1G0U - chains L and M of the 28 polymer chains in the assembly; structure by X-ray diffraction, 2.40 A resolution.

== Chain L ==
Protein: Proteasome component C5
Source organism: Saccharomyces cerevisiae
Notes: EC 3.4.99.46
UniProt: P23724 (PSB1_YEAST); the construct lacks a stretch of the UniProt sequence and is renumbered around it, so the offset changes along the chain: -28 to -1 = UniProt 1-28; 1-70 = UniProt 29-98; 71-106 = UniProt 100-135; 107-144 = UniProt 138-175; 2 more segments
Sequence (241 residues; row label = number of the first residue in the row; note: 2 numbers in that range are skipped by the numbering (no residue carries them; nothing is unmodelled there); a row labelled like 106A-106B holds insertion residues (106A, then the next letters in order); numbers below 1 keep their minus sign (Met-28 is residue -28)):
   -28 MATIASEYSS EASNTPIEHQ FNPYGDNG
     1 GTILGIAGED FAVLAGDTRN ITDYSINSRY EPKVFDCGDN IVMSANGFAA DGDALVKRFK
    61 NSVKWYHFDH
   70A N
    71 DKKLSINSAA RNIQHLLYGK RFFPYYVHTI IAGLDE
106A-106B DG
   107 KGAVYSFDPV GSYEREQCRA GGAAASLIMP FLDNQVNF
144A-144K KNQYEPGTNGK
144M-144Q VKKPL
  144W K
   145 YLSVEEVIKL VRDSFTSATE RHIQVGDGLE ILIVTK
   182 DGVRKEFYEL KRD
Unresolved in the structure: -28 to -10
Metal / ion sites: Mg2+ site 1: Ser75, Ser78 (shared with 1 residue of chain D); Mg2+ site 2: Thr163, His166, Val169; Mg2+ site 3: Asp194 (shared with 3 residues of chain V)

== Chain M ==
Protein: Proteasome component PRE4
Source organism: Saccharomyces cerevisiae
Notes: EC 3.4.99.46
UniProt: P30657 (PSB4_YEAST); the construct lacks a stretch of the UniProt sequence and is renumbered around it, so the offset changes along the chain: -41 to -1 = UniProt 1-41; 1-70 = UniProt 42-111; 74-92 = UniProt 120-138; 93-105 = UniProt 141-153; 3 more segments
Sequence (266 residues; each row starts with the number of its first residue; note: 6 numbers in that range are skipped by the numbering (no residue carries them; nothing is unmodelled there); a row labelled like 71B-71D holds insertion residues (71B, then the next letters in order); numbers below 1 keep their minus sign (Met-41 is residue -41)):
   -41 MNHDPFSWGR PADSTYGAYN TQIANAGASP MVNTQQPIVT G
     1 TSVISMKYDN GVIIAADNLG SYGSLLRFNG VERLIPVGDN TVVGISGDIS DMQHIERLLK
    61 DLVTENAYDN
   69A P
   69C L
   70A A
   71A D
    72 A
71B-71D EEA
    74 LEPSYIFEYL ATVMYQRRS
92A-92B KM
    93 NPLWNAIIVA GVQ
105A-105B SN
   106 GDQFLRYVNL LGVTYSSPTL ATGFGAHMAN PLLRKV
141A-141G VDRESDI
   144 PKTTVQVAEE AIVNAMRVLY YRDARSSRNF SLAIIDKN
  181A T
   183 GLTFKKNLQV ENMKWDFAKD IKGYGTQKI
Unresolved in the structure: -41 to -9

== Interface between chain L and chain M ==
Residue-residue contacts - 33 pairs, chain L then chain M:
  Phe-8(L) - Leu116(M)  hydrophobic
  Asn-7(L) - Leu116(M)
  Pro-6(L) - Arg91(M)  hydrogen bond (backbone-side chain)
  Pro-6(L) - Met92B(M)  hydrophobic
  Pro-6(L) - Leu116(M)
  Asn-2(L) - Val118(M)
  Asn20(L) - Tyr120(M)
  Ser25(L) - His132(M)
  Ile26(L) - Arg139(M)  hydrogen bond (backbone-side chain)
  Asn27(L) - Tyr120(M)  hydrogen bond
  Asn27(L) - Ser122(M)
  Ser28(L) - Ser121(M)  hydrogen bond (side chain-backbone)
  Tyr30(L) - Ser121(M)
  Glu31(L) - Arg111(M)  salt bridge
  Glu31(L) - Tyr120(M)
  Glu31(L) - Ser121(M)  hydrogen bond (side chain-backbone)
  Phe48(L) - Arg91(M)
  Phe48(L) - Leu116(M)
  Phe48(L) - Val118(M)  hydrophobic
  Ala50(L) - Tyr88(M)  hydrophobic
  Ala50(L) - Leu116(M)
  Ala50(L) - Gly117(M)
  Ala50(L) - Val118(M)
  Asp51(L) - Tyr88(M)  hydrogen bond
  Asp51(L) - Arg91(M)  salt bridge
  Asp53(L) - Thr119(M)  hydrogen bond
  Ala54(L) - Tyr88(M)
  Lys57(L) - Glu81(M)  salt bridge
  Phe93(L) - Arg91(M)
  Phe93(L) - Ser92(M)
  Glu190(L) - Arg141C(M)  salt bridge
  Arg193(L) - Asp141B(M)  salt bridge
  Arg193(L) - Arg141C(M)
Interface residues without a listed pair, chain L (25 interface residues in all): Tyr-5, Gly-4, Arg29, Ala49, Tyr95
Interface residues without a listed pair, chain M (22 interface residues in all): Thr85, Pro94, Trp96, Leu115, Leu125

== Overview ==
25 residues of chain L face 22 of chain M across their interface, with 7 hydrogen bonds and 5 salt bridges.
Polar pairs include Glu31(L)-Arg111(M), Asp51(L)-Arg91(M) and Lys57(L)-Glu81(M). Ser75(L) and Ser78(L) form
the Mg2+ site 1.
Chain L is Proteasome component C5 and chain M is Proteasome component PRE4, both from Saccharomyces
cerevisiae; the structure, A gated channel into the proteasome core particle, was determined by X-ray
diffraction.
